Entry 8HTY (X-ray diffraction, 1.40 A resolution); this record covers chains A and B.

# Chain A (and B)
Name: Formate dehydrogenase
Organism: [Candida] boidinii
Notes: chain B of this document is another copy of the same molecule, construct and numbering; everything in this record applies to it too
UniProtKB: A0A0A1EQY0 (A0A0A1EQY0_CANBO); residue numbers follow UniProt; this construct covers 1-364
Amino-acid sequence (364 residues; numbered 1 to 364; the number before each row is that of its first residue):
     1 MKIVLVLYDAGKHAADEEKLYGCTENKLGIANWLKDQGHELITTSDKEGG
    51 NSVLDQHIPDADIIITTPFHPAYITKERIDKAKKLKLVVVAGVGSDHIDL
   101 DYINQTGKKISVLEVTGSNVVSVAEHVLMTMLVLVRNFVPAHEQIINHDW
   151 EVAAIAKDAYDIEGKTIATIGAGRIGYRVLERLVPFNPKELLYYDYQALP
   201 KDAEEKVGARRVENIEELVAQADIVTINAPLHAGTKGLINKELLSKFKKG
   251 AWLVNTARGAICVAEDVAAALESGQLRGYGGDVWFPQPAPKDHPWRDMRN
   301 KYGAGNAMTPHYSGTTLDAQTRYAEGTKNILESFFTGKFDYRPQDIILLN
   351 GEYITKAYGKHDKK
Unresolved in the structure: 357-364 (chain B: 354-364)
From the paper describing this entry:
  - mutagenesis - V120T (6.57-fold): increased catalytic activity on formate

# Chain A / chain B interface
Pairs across the interface (156):
  Tyr8(A) with Ala153(B), hydrophobic
  Ala10(A) with Ala153(B), hydrophobic
  His13(A) with Glu151(B), salt bridge; Ala153(B); Ala154(B); Lys157(B), hydrogen bond
  Asp16(A) with Lys157(B), salt bridge; Tyr302(B)
  Glu17(A) with Lys157(B)
  Lys19(A) with Tyr160(B), hydrogen bond
  Leu20(A) with Ala156(B), hydrophobic; Lys157(B)
  Val121(A) with Glu163(B)
  Ser122(A) with Arg136(B), hydrogen bond (backbone-side chain); Asp161(B), hydrogen bond
  Glu125(A) with Arg136(B), salt bridge; Asp161(B); Ile162(B), hydrogen bond (side chain-backbone); Glu163(B), hydrogen bond (side chain-backbone)
  His126(A) with Arg136(B), hydrogen bond
  Met129(A) with Leu132(B); Val133(B), hydrophobic; Phe138(B), hydrophobic
  Leu132(A) with Met129(B)
  Val133(A) with Met129(B); Val133(B), hydrophobic; Phe138(B), hydrophobic
  Arg136(A) with Ser122(B), hydrogen bond (side chain-backbone); Glu125(B), salt bridge; His126(B); Met129(B); Tyr312(B), hydrogen bond (backbone-side chain); Ser313(B), hydrogen bond (side chain-backbone); Thr316(B)
  Asn137(A) with Tyr312(B)
  Phe138(A) with Met129(B), hydrophobic; Ala307(B); Thr309(B); Tyr312(B)
  Val139(A) with His142(B)
  Ala141(A) with Thr309(B); Pro310(B); Tyr312(B), hydrophobic
  His142(A) with Val139(B); Asn306(B), hydrogen bond (side chain-backbone); Met308(B), hydrogen bond (side chain-backbone)
  Gln144(A) with Arg296(B); Pro310(B)
  Ile145(A) with Trp284(B), hydrophobic; Arg296(B), hydrogen bond (backbone-side chain); Met308(B); Thr309(B); Pro310(B)
  Ile146(A) with Glu143(B); Arg296(B); Arg299(B)
  His148(A) with Lys291(B), hydrogen bond (side chain-backbone); Arg296(B); Asp297(B), salt bridge
  Asp149(A) with Arg296(B), hydrogen bond (backbone-side chain)
  Trp150(A) with Trp284(B); Gln287(B); Pro288(B); Ala289(B); Arg296(B); Pro310(B), hydrophobic; His311(B)
  Glu151(A) with His13(B), salt bridge
  Val152(A) with His311(B); Tyr312(B), hydrophobic; Thr315(B)
  Ala153(A) with Tyr8(B), hydrophobic; Ala10(B), hydrophobic; His13(B)
  Ala154(A) with His13(B)
  Ile155(A) with Tyr312(B), hydrophobic
  Ala156(A) with Leu20(B), hydrophobic; Thr315(B); Leu317(B)
  Lys157(A) with His13(B), hydrogen bond; Asp16(B), salt bridge; Glu17(B); Leu20(B); Leu317(B)
  Ala159(A) with Tyr312(B), hydrophobic; Thr316(B); Leu317(B), hydrogen bond (backbone-backbone)
  Tyr160(A) with Thr316(B); Leu317(B); Asp318(B)
  Asp161(A) with Ser122(B), hydrogen bond; Glu125(B); Thr316(B), hydrogen bond; Asp318(B), hydrogen bond (backbone-side chain); Arg322(B), salt bridge
  Ile162(A) with Glu125(B), hydrogen bond (backbone-side chain)
  Glu163(A) with Val121(B); Glu125(B), hydrogen bond (backbone-side chain)
  Lys165(A) with Asp318(B), salt bridge
  Glu181(A) with Pro185(B)
  Arg182(A) with Pro185(B), hydrogen bond (side chain-backbone); Phe186(B)
  Pro185(A) with Glu181(B); Arg182(B); Pro185(B), hydrophobic
  Phe186(A) with Arg182(B)
  Trp284(A) with Ile145(B), hydrophobic; Trp150(B)
  Gln287(A) with Trp150(B)
  Pro288(A) with Trp150(B)
  Ala289(A) with Trp150(B)
  Lys291(A) with His148(B), hydrogen bond (side chain-backbone)
  Arg296(A) with Gln144(B); Ile145(B), hydrogen bond (side chain-backbone); Ile146(B); His148(B); Asp149(B), hydrogen bond (side chain-backbone)
  Asp297(A) with His148(B), salt bridge
  Arg299(A) with Ile146(B)
  Tyr302(A) with Asp16(B)
  Asn306(A) with His142(B), hydrogen bond (backbone-side chain)
  Ala307(A) with Phe138(B)
  Met308(A) with His142(B), hydrogen bond (backbone-side chain); Ile145(B)
  Thr309(A) with Phe138(B); Ala141(B); His142(B); Ile145(B)
  Pro310(A) with Ala141(B); Gln144(B); Ile145(B); Trp150(B), hydrophobic
  His311(A) with Trp150(B); Val152(B)
  Tyr312(A) with Arg136(B), hydrogen bond (side chain-backbone); Asn137(B); Phe138(B); Ala141(B), hydrophobic; Val152(B), hydrophobic; Ile155(B), hydrophobic; Ala159(B), hydrophobic
  Ser313(A) with Arg136(B), hydrogen bond (backbone-side chain)
  Thr315(A) with Val152(B); Ala156(B)
  Thr316(A) with Arg136(B); Ala159(B); Tyr160(B); Asp161(B), hydrogen bond
  Leu317(A) with Ala156(B); Lys157(B); Ala159(B), hydrogen bond (backbone-backbone); Tyr160(B)
  Asp318(A) with Tyr160(B); Asp161(B), hydrogen bond (side chain-backbone); Lys165(B), salt bridge
  Arg322(A) with Asp161(B), salt bridge
Interface residues without a listed pair, chain A (69 interface residues in all): Leu128, Glu143, Ala319, Gln320
Interface residues without a listed pair, chain B (69 interface residues in all): Leu128, Arg277, Ala319, Gln320

# In short
The chain A/chain B interface involves 69 residues from each chain, with 33 hydrogen bonds and 12 salt
bridges. Polar contacts include His13(A)-Glu151(B), Asp16(A)-Lys157(B) and Glu125(A)-Arg136(B). The paper
reports that V120T of chain A increases catalytic activity on formate.
Both chains are Formate dehydrogenase ([Candida] boidinii). Entry 8HTY (Candida boidinii Formate Dehydrogenase
Crystal Structure at 1.4 Angstrom Resolution) was determined by X-ray diffraction, deposited together with
8IVJ and 8IQ7.
